7NDW - chains B and C of the 4 polymer chains in the assembly; structure by X-ray diffraction, 2.00 A resolution.

Chain B (and C):
Protein: Flavin-dependent thymidylate synthase
Source organism: Thermotoga maritima
Notes: EC 2.1.1.148; chain C of this document is another copy of the same molecule, construct and numbering; everything in this record applies to it too
Reference sequence: Q9WYT0 (THYX_THEMA); residues 1-220 here = UniProt positions 1-220
Sequence (232 residues; row label = number of the first residue in the row; numbers below 1 keep their minus sign (Met-11 is residue -11)):
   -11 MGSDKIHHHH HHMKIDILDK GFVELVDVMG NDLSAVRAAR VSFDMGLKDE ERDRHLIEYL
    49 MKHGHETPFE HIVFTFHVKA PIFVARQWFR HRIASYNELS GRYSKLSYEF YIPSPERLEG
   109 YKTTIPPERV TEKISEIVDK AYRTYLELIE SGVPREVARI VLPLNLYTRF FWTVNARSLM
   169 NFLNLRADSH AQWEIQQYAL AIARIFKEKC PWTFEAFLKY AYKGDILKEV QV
Unresolved in the structure: -11 to -1, 31-35, 92-94, 219-220 (chain C: -11 to 0, 34-36, 220)
Sequence notes: initiating methionine (-11); expression tag (-10 to 0)
Small-molecule neighbours:
  - dihydroflavine-adenine dinucleotide (FDA), molecule 1: His51, Gly52, His53, Thr55, Glu58, Ile81, Asn163, Arg165, Ser166
  - dihydroflavine-adenine dinucleotide (FDA), molecule 2: Ala82, Ser83, Tyr84, Asn85, Glu86, Ser88, Arg90
  - HUF ([[(2R,3S,4R,5R)-5-(6-aminopurin-9-yl)-3,4-bis(oxidanyl)oxolan-2-yl]methoxy-oxidanyl-phosphoryl] [(2R,3S,4S)-5-[5-methanoyl-7,8-dimethyl-2,4-bis(oxidanylidene)-1H-benzo[g]pteridin-10-yl]-2,3,4-tris(oxidanyl)pentyl] hydrogen phosphate): Arg78, His79, Arg80, Ile81, Ser166, Asn169, Leu173, Arg174, His178, Ala179
Swiss-Prot annotation at these positions:
  - motif: Arg78 to Ser88 (ThyX motif)
  - active site: Arg174 (Involved in ionization of N3 of dUMP, leading to its activation)
  - binding site (FAD): Thr55, Arg78 to Ile81, Glu86, Asn163 to Arg165, Asn169
  - binding site (dUMP): Gln75 to Arg78, Glu86 to Arg90, Arg147, Arg174
  - mutagenesis: His53 (H53A: Shows 1.39% of wild-type activity), Ser88 (S88A/C: Still catalytically active although shows a large decrease in activity), Arg90 (R90A: Binds dUMP 670-fold weaker than wild-type), Glu144 (E144A: Shows 0.113% of wild-type activity; E144R: Shows 0.016% of wild-type activity), Arg174 (R174A: Still catalytically active although only shows 0.0008% of wild-type activity. Binds dUMP 7300-fold weaker than wild-type; R174K: Loss of catalytic activity)
Reported in the primary citation:
  - binding site for HUF: Ser88, Tyr91
  - catalytic residues: Ser88, Tyr91 (proposed by the authors, not directly observed)
  - catalytic residues: Arg174 (citing earlier work)
  - mutagenesis - S88A, R90A, Y91A: decreased catalytic activity on dUMP (citing earlier work)

Interface between chain B and chain C:
Pairs across the interface (84; chain B residue first):
  Ile70(B) - Arg74(C)
  Phe71(B) - Arg147(C)
  Phe71(B) - Ile148(C)  hydrophobic
  Arg74(B) - Ile70(C)
  Arg74(B) - Ala73(C)
  Arg74(B) - Arg74(C)
  Arg74(B) - Phe77(C)
  Arg74(B) - Glu86(C)  salt bridge
  Gln75(B) - Arg147(C)
  Phe77(B) - Arg78(C)
  Arg78(B) - Phe77(C)
  Arg78(B) - Tyr84(C)  hydrogen bond (side chain-backbone)
  Arg80(B) - Arg80(C)
  Arg80(B) - Ala82(C)  hydrogen bond (side chain-backbone)
  Arg80(B) - Ser83(C)
  Ala82(B) - Arg80(C)  hydrogen bond (backbone-side chain)
  Ser83(B) - Arg80(C)
  Tyr84(B) - Arg78(C)  hydrogen bond (backbone-side chain)
  Arg90(B) - His178(C)  hydrogen bond (side chain-backbone)
  Arg90(B) - Ala179(C)
  Arg90(B) - Gln180(C)
  Tyr99(B) - Ile148(C)
  Pro101(B) - Ile148(C)  hydrophobic
  Arg105(B) - Glu144(C)  salt bridge
  Arg105(B) - Val145(C)
  Leu106(B) - Val141(C)  hydrophobic
  Leu106(B) - Pro142(C)
  Tyr109(B) - Pro142(C)
  Thr111(B) - Ser139(C)
  Thr111(B) - Gly140(C)
  Thr112(B) - Ser139(C)  hydrogen bond (backbone-backbone)
  Ile113(B) - Ser139(C)
  Val118(B) - Leu136(C)  hydrophobic
  Val118(B) - Val141(C)  hydrophobic
  Ile122(B) - Val149(C)  hydrophobic
  Ile125(B) - Lys128(C)
  Ile125(B) - Ala129(C)
  Ile125(B) - Thr132(C)
  Ile125(B) - Val149(C)  hydrophobic
  Lys128(B) - Ile125(C)
  Ala129(B) - Ile125(C)
  Thr132(B) - Ile125(C)
  Leu136(B) - Val118(C)  hydrophobic
  Leu136(B) - Lys121(C)
  Ser139(B) - Thr111(C)
  Ser139(B) - Thr112(C)  hydrogen bond (backbone-backbone)
  Ser139(B) - Ile113(C)
  Gly140(B) - Lys110(C)
  Gly140(B) - Thr111(C)
  Val141(B) - Leu106(C)  hydrophobic
  Val141(B) - Thr111(C)
  Val141(B) - Val118(C)  hydrophobic
  Pro142(B) - Leu106(C)
  Pro142(B) - Tyr109(C)
  Glu144(B) - Arg105(C)  salt bridge
  Glu144(B) - Gln180(C)  hydrogen bond (backbone-side chain)
  Val145(B) - Arg105(C)
  Arg147(B) - Gln75(C)
  Arg147(B) - Leu152(C)
  Arg147(B) - Gln180(C)  hydrogen bond
  Ile148(B) - Phe71(C)  hydrophobic
  Ile148(B) - Tyr99(C)
  Ile148(B) - Pro101(C)  hydrophobic
  Ile148(B) - Pro151(C)
  Ile148(B) - Leu152(C)  hydrogen bond (backbone-backbone)
  Ile148(B) - Asn153(C)  hydrogen bond (backbone-backbone)
  Val149(B) - Ile122(C)  hydrophobic
  Val149(B) - Ile125(C)  hydrophobic
  Val149(B) - Pro151(C)
  Leu150(B) - Pro151(C)
  Leu150(B) - Leu152(C)  hydrogen bond (backbone-backbone)
  Pro151(B) - Ile148(C)
  Pro151(B) - Val149(C)
  Pro151(B) - Leu150(C)
  Pro151(B) - Pro151(C)  hydrophobic
  Leu152(B) - Arg147(C)
  Leu152(B) - Ile148(C)  hydrogen bond (backbone-backbone)
  Leu152(B) - Leu150(C)  hydrogen bond (backbone-backbone)
  Asn153(B) - Ile148(C)  hydrogen bond (backbone-backbone)
  His178(B) - Arg90(C)  hydrogen bond (backbone-side chain)
  Ala179(B) - Arg90(C)
  Gln180(B) - Arg90(C)
  Gln180(B) - Glu144(C)  hydrogen bond (side chain-backbone)
  Gln180(B) - Arg147(C)  hydrogen bond
Also at the interface, not in a pair above, chain B (48 interface residues in all): Asn85, Glu86, Lys110, Lys121, Glu135, Trp181
Also at the interface, not in a pair above, chain C (48 interface residues in all): Asn85, Tyr91

In short:
The chain B/chain C interface involves 48 residues from each chain, with 18 hydrogen bonds and 3 salt bridges.
Polar contacts include Arg74(B)-Glu86(C), Arg105(B)-Glu144(C) and Arg78(B)-Tyr84(C). Ligands of chain B:
compound HUF and dihydroflavine-adenine dinucleotide. The paper reports catalytic residues Ser88(B), Tyr91(B)
and Arg174(B); S88A, R90A and Y91A of chain B reduce catalytic activity on dUMP.
Both chains are Flavin-dependent thymidylate synthase (Thermotoga maritima). Entry 7NDW (ThyX-FADH2 soaked
with 20 mM Formaldehyde) was determined by X-ray diffraction (same publication as 7NDZ).
